PDB entry 8C87 | X-ray diffraction, 2.45 A resolution | chains L and M of the 3 polymer chains in the assembly

[Chain L]
Protein: Reaction center protein L chain
Source organism: Cereibacter sphaeroides 2.4.1
Reference sequence: P0C0Y8 (RCEL_CERSP); residues 1-281 here correspond to UniProt positions 2-282 (UniProt number = residue number + 1)
Sequence (281 residues; row label = number of the first residue in the row):
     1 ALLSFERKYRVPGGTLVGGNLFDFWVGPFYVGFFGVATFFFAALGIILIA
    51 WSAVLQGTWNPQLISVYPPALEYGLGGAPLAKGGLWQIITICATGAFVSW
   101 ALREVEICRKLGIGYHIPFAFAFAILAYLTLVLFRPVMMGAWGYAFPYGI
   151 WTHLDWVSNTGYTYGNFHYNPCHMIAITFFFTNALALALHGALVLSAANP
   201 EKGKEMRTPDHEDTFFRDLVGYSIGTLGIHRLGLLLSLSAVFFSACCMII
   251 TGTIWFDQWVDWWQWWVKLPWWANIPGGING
Construct notes: engineered mutation Cys172 (Ala173 in P0C0Y8), Thr178 (Ser179 in P0C0Y8), Cys246 (Leu247 in P0C0Y8)
Metal / ion sites: Fe ion: His190, His230 (shared with His219(M), Glu234(M), His266(M) of chain M)
Residues lining bound ligands:
  - bacteriochlorophyll a (BCL), molecule 1: Ile46, Ile49, Phe97, Tyr128, Leu131, Phe146, Ile150, Trp151, His153, Leu154, Trp156, Val157
  - bacteriochlorophyll a (BCL), molecule 2: Phe97, Phe121, Ala124, Ile125, Ala127, Tyr128, Leu131, Trp156, Val157, Ser158, Thr160, Gly161, Tyr162, Asn166, Phe167, His168, His173, Ala176, Ile177, Phe180, Phe181, Val241, Ser244, Ala245, Cys247, Met248
  - bacteriochlorophyll a (BCL), molecule 3: Val157, Tyr162, His168, Phe181
  - bacteriochlorophyll a (BCL), molecule 4: His168, Met174, Ile177, Thr178, Phe181, Thr182, Leu185
  - bacteriopheophytin a (BPH), molecule 1: Thr38, Phe41, Ala42, Gly45, Ile49, Ile89, Cys92, Ala93, Ala96, Phe97, Trp100, Glu104, Ile117, Ala120, Phe121, Phe123, Ala124, Tyr128, Phe146, Tyr148, Gly149, Ile150, His153, Phe180, Ser237, Leu238, Val241
  - bacteriopheophytin a (BPH), molecule 2: Phe181, Ala184, Leu185, Ala188, Leu189, Leu219, Val220
  - heptane-1,2,3-triol (HTO), molecule 1: Pro61, Ile64, Tyr148, Gly149, Ile150
  - heptane-1,2,3-triol (HTO), molecule 2: Met138, Met139, Gly140, Thr253, Phe256
  - ubiquinone-10 (U10): Val26, Phe29, Tyr30, Val31, Gly35, Trp100, Arg103

[Chain M]
Protein: Reaction center protein M chain
Source organism: Cereibacter sphaeroides 2.4.1
Reference sequence: P0C0Y9 (RCEM_CERSP); residues 1-303 here correspond to UniProt positions 2-304 (UniProt number = residue number + 1)
Sequence (303 residues; numbered 1 to 303; the number before each row is that of its first residue):
     1 AEYQNIFTQVQVRGPADLGMTEDVNLANRSGVGPFSTLLGWFGNAQLGPI
    51 YLGSLGVLSLFSGLMWFFTIGIWFWYQAGWNPAVFLRDLFFFSLEPPAPE
   101 YGLSFAAPLKEGGLWLIASFFMFVAVWSWWGRTYLRAQALGMGKHTAWAF
   151 LSAIWLWMVLGFIRPILMGSWSEAVPYGIFSHLDWTNNFSLVHGNLFYNP
   201 FHGLSIAFLYGSALLFAMHGATILAVSRFGGERELEQIADRGTAAERAAL
   251 FWRWTMGFNATMEGIHRWAIWMAVLVTLTGGIGILLSGTVVDNWYVWGQN
   301 HGM
Unresolved in the structure: 303
Construct notes: engineered mutation Thr8 (Ser9 in P0C0Y9)
Metal / ion sites: Fe ion: His219, Glu234, His266 (shared with His190(L), His230(L) of chain L)
Residues lining bound ligands:
  - bacteriochlorophyll a (BCL), molecule 1: Trp66, Phe67, Leu89, Met122, Trp157, Leu160, Val175, Ile179, His182, Leu183, Trp185, Thr186
  - bacteriochlorophyll a (BCL), molecule 2: Trp66, Met122, Val126, Ala153, Ile154, Leu156, Trp157, Leu160, Trp185, Thr186, Asn187, Phe189, Ser190, Asn195, Leu196, Phe197, His202, Ser205, Ile206, Leu209, Tyr210, Val276, Thr277, Gly280, Gly281, Ile284
  - bacteriochlorophyll a (BCL), molecule 3: Thr186, Phe197, Tyr210
  - bacteriochlorophyll a (BCL), molecule 4: Phe197, Gly203, Ile206, Ala207, Tyr210, Gly211, Leu214
  - bacteriopheophytin a (BPH), molecule 1: Ser59, Leu60, Gly63, Leu64, Trp66, Phe67, Ala125, Val126, Trp129, Thr133, Thr146, Ala149, Phe150, Ala153, Ala273, Val274, Thr277
  - bacteriopheophytin a (BPH), molecule 2: Tyr210, Ala213, Leu214, Ala217, Met218, Trp252, Thr255, Met256
  - speroidenone (SPN): Trp66, Phe67, Phe68, Ile70, Gly71, Phe74, Trp75, Phe85, Leu89, Phe105, Trp115, Leu116, Ser119, Phe120, Met122, Phe123, Trp157, Met158, Leu160, Gly161, Phe162, Trp171, Val175, Pro176, Tyr177, Gly178, Ile179, His182
  - ubiquinone-10 (U10): Leu214, Leu215, Met218, His219, Thr222, Ile223, Ala245, Ala248, Ala249, Trp252, Met256, Phe258, Asn259, Ala260, Thr261, Met262, Ile265, Trp268, Met272

[Chain L / chain M interface]
Contacting residue pairs (217; chain L residue first):
  Leu3(L) with Leu250(M), hydrophobic; Arg253(M); Asn259(M)
  Phe5(L) with Arg241(M); Glu246(M)
  Glu6(L) with Leu250(M); Arg253(M); Trp254(M), hydrogen bond
  Lys8(L) with Glu246(M), salt bridge
  Tyr9(L) with Thr243(M), hydrogen bond; Glu246(M), hydrogen bond; Arg247(M); Leu250(M), hydrophobic; Trp254(M)
  Arg10(L) with Trp254(M)
  Trp25(L) with Trp254(M)
  Pro28(L) with Arg253(M); Trp254(M); Gly257(M)
  Phe29(L) with Trp254(M); Met256(M); Gly257(M)
  Tyr30(L) with Trp254(M), hydrogen bond (backbone-backbone)
  Trp100(L) with Thr255(M)
  Arg103(L) with Trp254(M), hydrogen bond (side chain-backbone); Thr255(M), hydrogen bond (side chain-backbone)
  Glu104(L) with Phe251(M); Thr255(M)
  Ile107(L) with Phe251(M), hydrophobic; Trp254(M), hydrophobic; Thr255(M)
  Cys108(L) with Phe251(M), hydrophobic
  Lys110(L) with Trp254(M)
  Leu111(L) with Arg247(M), hydrogen bond (backbone-side chain); Leu250(M); Phe251(M); Trp254(M), hydrophobic
  Gly112(L) with Arg228(M), hydrogen bond (backbone-side chain); Phe229(M); Arg247(M)
  Ile113(L) with Ala225(M); Val226(M), hydrophobic; Arg228(M); Phe229(M), hydrophobic; Arg247(M); Phe251(M), hydrophobic
  Gly114(L) with Ala225(M), hydrogen bond (backbone-backbone); Arg228(M)
  His116(L) with Gln4(M), hydrogen bond (side chain-backbone); Ala221(M); Leu224(M); Ala225(M), hydrogen bond (side chain-backbone)
  Ile117(L) with Ala221(M); Thr222(M); Phe251(M), hydrophobic; Trp252(M), hydrophobic
  Trp151(L) with Phe197(M)
  Leu154(L) with Phe197(M)
  Asp155(L) with Tyr198(M), hydrogen bond
  Val157(L) with Phe197(M), hydrophobic
  Ser158(L) with Asn195(M); Phe197(M)
  Tyr162(L) with Asn187(M), hydrogen bond; Leu191(M)
  Asn166(L) with Asn187(M)
  His168(L) with Leu183(M), hydrogen bond (side chain-backbone); Thr186(M); Asn187(M)
  Tyr169(L) with Phe180(M), hydrophobic; Asp184(M), hydrogen bond
  Met174(L) with Phe180(M), hydrophobic; Leu183(M), hydrophobic
  Phe180(L) with Leu209(M); Ala213(M), hydrophobic
  Phe181(L) with Leu209(M), hydrophobic
  Asn183(L) with Ser212(M); Ala213(M); Phe216(M)
  Ala184(L) with Leu209(M), hydrophobic; Ala273(M)
  Ala186(L) with Phe216(M)
  Leu187(L) with Ser212(M); Phe216(M); Ala269(M)
  Ala188(L) with Ala273(M), hydrophobic
  His190(L) with Phe216(M); His219(M), hydrogen bond; Glu234(M); His266(M), hydrogen bond
  Gly191(L) with His266(M)
  Ala192(L) with His145(M); Thr146(M); Ile270(M), hydrophobic
  Leu193(L) with Met142(M), hydrophobic
  Val194(L) with Glu234(M); Ile238(M), hydrophobic; His266(M)
  Leu195(L) with His145(M); Glu263(M); His266(M); Arg267(M)
  Ser196(L) with Met142(M); Gly143(M), hydrogen bond (backbone-backbone); His145(M), hydrogen bond (backbone-side chain)
  Ala197(L) with Leu235(M), hydrophobic
  Ala198(L) with Leu235(M)
  Asn199(L) with Gly143(M); His145(M); Glu263(M), hydrogen bond; Arg267(M)
  Pro200(L) with Gly141(M); Gly143(M)
  Glu201(L) with Gln138(M); Gly141(M), hydrogen bond (backbone-backbone); Met142(M); Gly143(M); Lys144(M), salt bridge
  Lys204(L) with Gly141(M)
  Met206(L) with Leu235(M); Ile238(M), hydrophobic
  Arg207(L) with Glu22(M), salt bridge; Leu140(M), hydrogen bond (side chain-backbone); Gly141(M), hydrogen bond (side chain-backbone); Met142(M); Leu235(M)
  Thr208(L) with Leu235(M)
  Pro209(L) with Leu235(M)
  Asp210(L) with Met20(M)
  His211(L) with Met20(M); Glu22(M), salt bridge; Leu140(M); Met142(M)
  Glu212(L) with Leu235(M)
  Thr214(L) with Gly19(M); Met20(M), hydrogen bond (side chain-backbone); Arg29(M)
  Phe215(L) with Thr133(M); Ala137(M); Leu140(M); Met142(M), hydrophobic; Thr146(M)
  Arg217(L) with Asn44(M); Gln46(M); Gly48(M); Pro49(M); Ile50(M)
  Asp218(L) with Val24(M); Arg29(M), salt bridge; Pro49(M); Ile50(M); Tyr51(M), hydrogen bond (backbone-backbone); Arg132(M), hydrogen bond (backbone-side chain); Arg136(M)
  Leu219(L) with Trp129(M); Arg132(M), hydrogen bond (backbone-side chain); Thr133(M)
  Val220(L) with Ile50(M)
  Gly221(L) with Leu47(M); Gly48(M), hydrogen bond (backbone-backbone); Pro49(M); Ile50(M)
  Tyr222(L) with Asn44(M), hydrogen bond (side chain-backbone); Gln46(M); Leu47(M), hydrophobic
  Ser223(L) with Asn44(M), hydrogen bond (backbone-side chain)
  Ile224(L) with Gly43(M); Asn44(M), hydrogen bond (backbone-backbone)
  Gly225(L) with Asn44(M)
  Thr226(L) with Glu232(M), hydrogen bond (side chain-backbone)
  Leu227(L) with Asn5(M); Leu224(M), hydrophobic; Glu232(M)
  Gly228(L) with Phe42(M)
  Ile229(L) with Phe216(M)
  His230(L) with His219(M), hydrogen bond; Gly220(M); Ile223(M); Glu234(M), salt bridge
  Arg231(L) with Tyr3(M); Asn5(M), hydrogen bond (side chain-backbone); Ile6(M), hydrogen bond (side chain-backbone); Phe7(M); Thr8(M), hydrogen bond; Trp41(M); Phe42(M), hydrogen bond (side chain-backbone); Leu224(M)
  Leu232(L) with Phe42(M)
  Gly233(L) with Phe216(M)
  Leu234(L) with Ala217(M); Ala221(M), hydrophobic
  Leu235(L) with Phe42(M), hydrophobic
  Ser237(L) with Ala213(M); Ala217(M)
  Trp263(L) with Phe180(M), hydrophobic
  Trp266(L) with Leu86(M), hydrogen bond (side chain-backbone); Arg87(M), hydrogen bond (side chain-backbone)
  Val267(L) with Arg87(M); Phe91(M), hydrophobic
  Trp272(L) with Ala83(M); Leu86(M), hydrophobic; Arg87(M)
  Ile275(L) with Asn81(M); Val84(M), hydrophobic; Arg87(M), hydrogen bond (backbone-side chain)
  Gly277(L) with Val84(M); Arg87(M), hydrogen bond (backbone-side chain)
  Gly278(L) with Gln77(M), hydrogen bond (backbone-backbone); Val84(M); Asp88(M)
  Ile279(L) with Gln77(M); Asp88(M), hydrogen bond (backbone-side chain); Phe91(M); Phe92(M), hydrophobic
  Asn280(L) with Arg87(M); Asp88(M), hydrogen bond; Phe91(M)
  Gly281(L) with Arg87(M)
Interface residues without a listed pair, chain L (96 interface residues in all): Ala120, Leu189, Asp213, Asn274, Pro276
Interface residues without a listed pair, chain M (99 interface residues in all): Asp17, Leu39, Ala78, Ala149, Leu215, Met218, Ser227, Ala239, Met272

[Overview]
Chain L and chain M form an interface of 96 and 99 residues respectively; the contacts include 44 hydrogen
bonds and 6 salt bridges. Polar pairs include Lys8(L)-Glu246(M), Glu201(L)-Lys144(M) and Arg207(L)-Glu22(M).
Bacteriochlorophyll a, bacteriopheophytin a and ubiquinone-10 are bound between chain L and chain M.
Here chain L is Reaction center protein L chain and chain M is Reaction center protein M chain, both from
Cereibacter sphaeroides 2.4.1. Entry 8C87 (Double mutant A(L172)C/L(L246)C structure of Photosynthetic
Reaction Center From Cereibacter sphaeroides strain RV) was determined by X-ray diffraction (same publication
as 8C5X, 8C6K, 8C7C and 8C88).
